Entry 9DGY (electron microscopy, 7.00 A resolution (low resolution: residue-level contacts below are approximate; hydrogen-bond / salt-bridge calls are withheld)); this record covers chains C and X of the 3 polymer chains in the assembly.

# Chain C
Name: ATP-dependent DNA helicase UvrD1
Source organism: Mycobacterium tuberculosis
Notes: EC 5.6.2.4
UniProtKB: P9WMQ1 (UVRD1_MYCTU); residue numbers follow UniProt; this construct covers 1-771
Sequence (771 residues; row label = number of the first residue in the row):
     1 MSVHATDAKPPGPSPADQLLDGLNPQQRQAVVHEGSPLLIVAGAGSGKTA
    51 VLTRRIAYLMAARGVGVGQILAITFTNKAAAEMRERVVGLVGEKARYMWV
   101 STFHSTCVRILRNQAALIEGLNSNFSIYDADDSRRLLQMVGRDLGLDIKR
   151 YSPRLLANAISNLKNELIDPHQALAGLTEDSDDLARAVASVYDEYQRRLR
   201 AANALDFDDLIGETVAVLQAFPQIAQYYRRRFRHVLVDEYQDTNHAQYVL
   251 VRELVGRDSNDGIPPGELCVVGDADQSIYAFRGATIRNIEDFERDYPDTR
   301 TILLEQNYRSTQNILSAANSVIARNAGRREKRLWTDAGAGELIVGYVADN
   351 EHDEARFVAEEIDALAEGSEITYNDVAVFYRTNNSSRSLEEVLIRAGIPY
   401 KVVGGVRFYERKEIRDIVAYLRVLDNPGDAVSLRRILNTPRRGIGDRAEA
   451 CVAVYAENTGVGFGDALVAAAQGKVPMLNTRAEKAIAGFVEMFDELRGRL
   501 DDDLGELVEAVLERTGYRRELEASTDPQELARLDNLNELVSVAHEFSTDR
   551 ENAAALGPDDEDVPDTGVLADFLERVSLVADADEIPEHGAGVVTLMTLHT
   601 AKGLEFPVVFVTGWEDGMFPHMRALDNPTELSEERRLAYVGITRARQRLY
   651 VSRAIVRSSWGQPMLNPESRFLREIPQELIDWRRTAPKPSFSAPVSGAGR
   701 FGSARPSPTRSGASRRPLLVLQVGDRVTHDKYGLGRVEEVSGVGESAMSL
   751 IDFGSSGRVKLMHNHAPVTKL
Disordered / not traced: 1-15, 690-771
UniProt features mapped onto this chain:
  - binding site (ATP): Gly-45 to Ala-50, Arg-309
  - modified residue: Ser-2 (N-acetylserine)

# Chain X
Molecule: 18-nt DNA strand
Sequence (18 nucleotides; row label = number of the first residue in the row):
     1 GCCCTGCTGCCGACCAAC

# Chain C / chain X interface
Residue-residue contacts (24; chain C residue first):
  Gln-138(C) / DT5(X)
  Arg-142(C) / DT5(X)
  Glu-410(C) / DC3(X)
  Glu-410(C) / DC4(X)
  Arg-435(C) / DT5(X)
  Leu-437(C) / DG6(X)
  Leu-437(C) / DC7(X)
  Leu-437(C) / DG9(X)
  Asn-438(C) / DG9(X)
  Pro-440(C) / DG9(X)
  Pro-440(C) / DC10(X)
  Arg-441(C) / DC7(X)
  Arg-441(C) / DT8(X)
  Arg-442(C) / DC10(X)
  Ile-444(C) / DT8(X)
  Ile-444(C) / DG9(X)
  Ala-471(C) / DG12(X)
  Ala-471(C) / DA13(X)
  Ala-471(C) / DC14(X)
  Gln-472(C) / DG12(X)
  Gln-472(C) / DA13(X)
  Lys-474(C) / DC14(X)
  Lys-474(C) / DC15(X)
  Asn-479(C) / DC15(X)
Other interface residues (no listed pair), chain C (18 interface residues in all): Lys-412, Arg-434, Thr-439, Trp-660
Other interface residues (no listed pair), chain X (13 interface residues in all): DG1

# In short
18 residues of chain C and 13 residues of chain X are in contact. UniProt lists 7 ATP-binding residues on
chain C.
Here chain C is ATP-dependent DNA helicase UvrD1 (Mycobacterium tuberculosis) and chain X is an 18-nt DNA
strand. Entry 9DGY (Mycobacterium tuberculosis UvrD1 monomer-DNA complex) was determined by electron
microscopy together with 9DCI and 9DES from the same study.
